6LUB - chain A; structure by X-ray diffraction, 2.31 A resolution.

# Chain A
Protein: Epidermal growth factor receptor
Organism: Homo sapiens
Notes: EC 2.7.10.1; fragment: kinase domain
UniProt: P00533 (EGFR_HUMAN); residue numbers follow UniProt; this construct covers 695-1022
Chain sequence (329 residues; row label = number of the first residue in the row):
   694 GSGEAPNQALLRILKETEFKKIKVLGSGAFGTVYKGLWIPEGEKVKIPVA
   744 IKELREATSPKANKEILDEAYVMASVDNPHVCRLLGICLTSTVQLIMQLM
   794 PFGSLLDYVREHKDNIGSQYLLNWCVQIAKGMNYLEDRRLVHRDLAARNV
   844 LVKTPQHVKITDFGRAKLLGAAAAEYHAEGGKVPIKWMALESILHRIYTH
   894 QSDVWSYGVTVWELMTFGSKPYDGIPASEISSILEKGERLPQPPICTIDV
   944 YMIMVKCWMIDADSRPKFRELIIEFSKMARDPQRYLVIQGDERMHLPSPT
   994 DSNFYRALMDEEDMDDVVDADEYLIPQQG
Unresolved in the structure: 694-695, 722-724, 747-750, 991-1005, 1019-1022
Sequence notes: expression tag (694); engineered mutation M790 (Thr in P00533), S797 (Cys in P00533), R858 (Leu in P00533), A865 (Glu in P00533), A866 (Glu in P00533), A867 (Lys in P00533)
Swiss-Prot annotation at these positions:
  - active site: D837 (Proton acceptor)
  - binding site (ATP): L718 to V726, K745, D855
  - site: Y1016 (Important for interaction with PIK3C2B)
  - modified residue: S695 (Phosphoserine), K745 (N6-(2-hydroxyisobutyryl)lysine), Y869 (Phosphotyrosine), S991 (Phosphoserine), S995 (Phosphoserine), Y998 (Phosphotyrosine), Y1016 (Phosphotyrosine)
  - cross-link (Glycyl lysine isopeptide (Lys-Gly)): K716 (interchain with G-Cter in ubiquitin), K737 (interchain with G-Cter in ubiquitin), K754 (interchain with G-Cter in ubiquitin), K757 (interchain with G-Cter in ubiquitin), K929 (interchain with G-Cter in ubiquitin), K960 (interchain with G-Cter in ubiquitin), K970 (interchain with G-Cter in ubiquitin)
  - natural variant: E709 (E709A: Found in a lung cancer sample; E709G: Found in a lung cancer sample; E709K: Found in a lung cancer sample), G719 (G719A: Found in a lung cancer sample; G719C: Found in a lung cancer sample; G719D: Found in a lung cancer sample; G719S: Found in a lung cancer sample), G724 (G724S: Found in a lung cancer sample), E734 (E734K: Found in a lung cancer sample), E746 to S752 (sequence variant, change not given here; Found in a lung cancer sample), E746 to T751 (sequence variant, change not given here; Found in a lung cancer sample), E746 to A750 (deletion: Found in a lung cancer sample), E746 (deletion: Found in a lung cancer sample), L747 to T751 (deletion: Found in a lung cancer sample), L747 to E749 (deletion: Found in a lung cancer sample), L747 (L747F: Found in a lung cancer sample), R748 (R748P: Found in a lung cancer sample), 12 further natural variant entries in UniProt
  - mutagenesis: P699 (P699A: Reduced phosphorylation), N700 (N700A: Abolishes phosphorylation), L704 (L704A: Abolishes phosphorylation), R705 (R705A: Abolishes phosphorylation), I706 (I706A: Abolishes phosphorylation), K745 (K745A/M: Abolishes kinase activity), D974 (D974A: Strongly reduced phosphorylation), R977 (R977A: Reduced phosphorylation), E1005 to D1006 (Constitutively activated kinase), Y1016 (Y1016F: 50% decrease in interaction with PIK3C2B. 65% decrease in interaction with PIK3C2B; when associated with F-1197. Abolishes interaction with PIK3C2B; when associated with F-1197 and F-1092)
Small-molecule neighbours: EUX (N-[2-(1-cyclopropylsulfonylpyrazol-4-yl)pyrimidin-4-yl]-7-(4-methylpiperazin-1-yl)-5-propan-2-yl-9-[2,2,2-tris(fluoranyl)ethoxy]pyrido[4,3-b]indol-3-amine): L718, V726, K728, A743, K745, E762, C775, M790, Q791, L792, M793, P794, G796, S797, D800, R841, N842, L844, T854, D855

# Overview
Ligands of chain A: compound EUX. UniProt lists active-site residue D837, 11 ATP-binding residues and 11
mutagenesis sites.
Chain A is Epidermal growth factor receptor (Homo sapiens); the structure, Crystal Structure of
EGFR(L858R/T790M/C797S) in complex with CH7233163, was determined by X-ray diffraction (same publication as
6LUD).
